8FCJ - chains G and N of the 15 polymer chains in the assembly; structure by electron microscopy, 2.83 A resolution.

[Chain G]
Name: Type I-B CRISPR-associated protein Cas7
Source organism: Nostoc sp. 'Peltigera membranacea cyanobiont' 210A
UniProt: A0A235IG15 (A0A235IG15_9NOSO); residue numbers follow UniProt; this construct covers 1-323
Sequence (323 residues; row label = number of the first residue in the row):
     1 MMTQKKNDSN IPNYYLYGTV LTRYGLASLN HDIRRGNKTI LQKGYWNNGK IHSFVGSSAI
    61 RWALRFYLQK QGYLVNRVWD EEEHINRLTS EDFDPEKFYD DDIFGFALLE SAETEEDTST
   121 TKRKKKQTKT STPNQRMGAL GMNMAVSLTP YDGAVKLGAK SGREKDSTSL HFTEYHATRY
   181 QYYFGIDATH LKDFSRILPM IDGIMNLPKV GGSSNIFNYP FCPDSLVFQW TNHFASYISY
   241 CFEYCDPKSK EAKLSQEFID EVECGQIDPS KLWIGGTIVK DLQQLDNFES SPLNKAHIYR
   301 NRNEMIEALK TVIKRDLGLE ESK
Unresolved in the structure: 1-11, 112-130, 320-323
From the paper describing this entry:
  - binding site for the 71-nt RNA strand: Arg-34

[Chain N]
Molecule: Target DNA strand
Sequence (65 nucleotides; each row starts with the number of its first residue):
     1 ATATCTACGC GTAGATATAT CTACGTTTAA CAGTGGCCTT ATTAAATGAC TTCTCCATGA
    61 TCTAC
Unresolved in the structure: 1-27

[Chain G / chain N interface]
Contacting residue pairs (22; chain G residue first):
  Ile-33(G) / DC50(N)  base contact
  Gly-36(G) / DA45(N)  base contact
  Asn-37(G) / DA44(N)  hydrogen bond to the base
  Asn-37(G) / DA45(N)  hydrogen bond to the phosphate
  Leu-109(G) / DT52(N)  base contact
  Leu-109(G) / DC53(N)  base contact
  Glu-110(G) / DC53(N)  sugar contact
  Ser-111(G) / DC53(N)  hydrogen bond to the phosphate
  Lys-165(G) / DT42(N)  base contact
  Lys-165(G) / DT43(N)  base contact
  Asp-166(G) / DT43(N)  sugar contact
  Ser-167(G) / DT43(N)  phosphate contact
  Ser-167(G) / DA44(N)  phosphate contact
  Ser-167(G) / DA45(N)  hydrogen bond to the phosphate
  Ser-167(G) / DA46(N)  hydrogen bond to the phosphate
  Thr-168(G) / DA45(N)  base contact
  Thr-168(G) / DA46(N)  sugar contact
  Ser-169(G) / DT43(N)  base contact
  Leu-170(G) / DT43(N)  sugar contact
  Leu-170(G) / DA44(N)  base contact
  His-171(G) / DA45(N)  hydrogen bond to the base
  Phe-172(G) / DA44(N)  base contact
Also at the interface, not in a pair above, chain G (16 interface residues in all): Arg-34, Thr-39
Also at the interface, not in a pair above, chain N (11 interface residues in all): DT47, DA49, DT54

[In short]
16 residues of chain G face 11 of chain N across their interface, with 6 hydrogen bonds. Polar contacts
include Asn-37(G)/DA44(N), His-171(G)/DA45(N) and Asn-37(G)/DA45(N). The paper reports a binding site for the
71-nt RNA strand at Arg-34(G).
Here chain G is Type I-B CRISPR-associated protein Cas7 (Nostoc sp. 'Peltigera membranacea cyanobiont' 210A)
and chain N is Target DNA strand. Entry 8FCJ (Cryo-EM structure of Cascade-DNA (P23) complex in type I-B CAST
system) was determined by electron microscopy, deposited together with 8FCU, 8FCV, 8FCW, 8FD2, 8FD3, 8FF4 and
8FF5.
